Entry 6JXH (X-ray diffraction, 2.50 A resolution); this record covers chains A and B.

# Chain A
Protein: Potassium-transporting ATPase alpha chain 1
Organism: Sus scrofa
Notes: EC 7.2.2.19
UniProtKB: P19156 (ATP4A_PIG); residues 48-1033 here correspond to UniProt positions 49-1034 (UniProt number = residue number + 1)
Amino-acid sequence (987 residues; row label = number of the first residue in the row):
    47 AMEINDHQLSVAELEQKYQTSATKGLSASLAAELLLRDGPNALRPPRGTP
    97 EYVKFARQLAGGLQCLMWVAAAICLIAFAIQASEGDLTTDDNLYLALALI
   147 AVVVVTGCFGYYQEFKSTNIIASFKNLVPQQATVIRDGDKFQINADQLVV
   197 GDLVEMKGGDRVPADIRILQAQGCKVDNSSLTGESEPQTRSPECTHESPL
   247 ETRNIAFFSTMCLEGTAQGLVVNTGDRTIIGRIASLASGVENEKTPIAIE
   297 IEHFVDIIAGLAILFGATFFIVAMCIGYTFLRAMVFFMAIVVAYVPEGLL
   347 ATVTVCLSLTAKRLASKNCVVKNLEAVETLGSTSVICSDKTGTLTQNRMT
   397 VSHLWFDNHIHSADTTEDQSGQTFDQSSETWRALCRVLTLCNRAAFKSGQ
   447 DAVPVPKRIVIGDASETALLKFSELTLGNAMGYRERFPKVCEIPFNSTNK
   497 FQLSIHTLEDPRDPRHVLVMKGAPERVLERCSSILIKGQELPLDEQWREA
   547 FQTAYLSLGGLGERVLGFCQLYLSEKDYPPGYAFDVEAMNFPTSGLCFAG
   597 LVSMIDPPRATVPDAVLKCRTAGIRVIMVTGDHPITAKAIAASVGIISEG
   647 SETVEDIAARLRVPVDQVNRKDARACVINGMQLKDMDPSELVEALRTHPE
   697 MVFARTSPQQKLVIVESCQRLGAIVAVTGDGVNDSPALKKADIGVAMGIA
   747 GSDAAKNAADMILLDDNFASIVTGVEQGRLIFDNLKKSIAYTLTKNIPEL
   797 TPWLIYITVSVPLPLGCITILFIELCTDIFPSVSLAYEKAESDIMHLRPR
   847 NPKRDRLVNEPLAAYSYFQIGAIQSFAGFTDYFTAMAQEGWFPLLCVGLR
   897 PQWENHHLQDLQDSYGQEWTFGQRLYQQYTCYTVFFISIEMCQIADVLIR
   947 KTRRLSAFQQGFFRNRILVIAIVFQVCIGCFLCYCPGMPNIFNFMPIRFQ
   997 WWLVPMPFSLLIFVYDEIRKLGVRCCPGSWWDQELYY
Differences from the reference sequence: expression tag (47); engineered mutation Cys220 (Arg221 in P19156), Cys593 (Ser594 in P19156), Trp799 (Tyr800 in P19156), Ser1005 (Gly1006 in P19156)
Swiss-Prot annotation at these positions:
  - active site: Asp385 (4-aspartylphosphate intermediate)
  - binding site (K(+)): Val338, Ala339, Val341, Glu343, Glu795, Glu820
  - binding site (Mg(2+)): Asp385, Thr387, Asp726, Asp730
  - modified residue (Phosphoserine): Ser461, Ser599, Ser838, Ser952
Bound ions: K+ site 1: Glu289, Lys735, Lys736, Ala737; K+ site 2: Val338, Ala339, Val341, Glu343, Glu795, Glu820; tetrafluoromagnesate(2-) Mg near Asp385 (its only coordinating residue here); Mg2+: Asp385, Thr387, Asp726; K+ site 3: Val456, Gly458, Thr463; K+ site 4 near Leu504 (its only coordinating residue here); K+ site 5: Leu734, Lys735, Ala737, Asp756
Small-molecule neighbours:
  - O-dodecanyl octaethylene glycol (CE1): Met937, Ile940, Ala941, Leu944, Tyr980, Pro992, Ile993, Arg994, Phe995, Trp998, Met1002, Ser1005, Leu1006, Phe1009
  - tetrafluoromagnesate(2-) (MF4): Thr228, Gly229, Glu230, Asp385, Lys386, Thr387, Val625, Thr626, Gly627, Asp628, Lys707, Asp726, Asn729, Asp730
What the authors report for this chain:
  - K+ coordination: Val338, Ala339, Val341, Glu343, Glu795, Glu820
  - mutagenesis - Y799W: increased catalytic activity on in the absence of K+
  - contacts within the chain: Val341-Glu343, Lys791-Glu820 (salt bridge), Thr788-Lys791 (backbone contact), Asn792-Glu795 (hydrogen bond), Asn792-Glu820 (hydrogen bond), Asn792-Tyr863 (water-mediated contact), Glu795-Glu820, Trp799-Leu811 (hydrogen bond), Asp824-Glu936, Asp942-Arg946 (salt bridge)
  - mutagenesis - Y799W/L811G: decreased catalytic activity on K+
  - mutagenesis - Y799W/I803S, Y799W/I803S/L809S, Y799W/I803S/C813S, Y799W/I803S/I816S: increased catalytic activity on K+
  - mutagenesis - E343D: abolished catalytic activity (citing earlier work)
  - mutagenesis - E343Q, E795D: decreased binding to K+ (citing earlier work)
  - mutagenesis - E795Q: unchanged binding to K+ (citing earlier work)
  - mutagenesis - E795D: decreased catalytic activity (citing earlier work)
  - mutagenesis - D824N: increased catalytic activity (citing earlier work)

# Chain B
Protein: Potassium-transporting ATPase subunit beta
Organism: Sus scrofa
UniProtKB: P18434 (ATP4B_PIG); residues 2-290 here = UniProt positions 2-290
Amino-acid sequence (289 residues; row label = number of the first residue in the row):
     2 AALQEKKSCSQRMEEFQRYCWNPDTGQMLGRTLSRWVWISLYYVAFYVVM
    52 SGIFALCIYVLMRTIDPYTPDYQDQLKSPGVTLRPDVYGEKGLDISYNVS
   102 DSTTWAGLAHTLHRFLAGYSPAAQEGSINCTSEKYFFQESFLAPNHTKFS
   152 CKFTADMLQNCSGRPDPTFGFAEGKPCFIIKMNRIVKFLPGNSTAPRVDC
   202 AFLDQPRDGPPLQVEYFPANGTYSLHYFPYYGKKAQPHYSNPLVAAKLLN
   252 VPRNRDVVIVCKILAEHVSFDNPHDPYEGKVEFKLKIQK
Unresolved in the structure: 2-28
Disulfides: Cys131-Cys152, Cys162-Cys178, Cys201-Cys262
Covalently attached groups: N-acetylglucosamine (NAG) linked to Asn99, Asn146, Asn161, Asn193

# Chain A / chain B interface
Pairs across the interface (90):
  Gly131(A) with Lys92(B), hydrogen bond (backbone-side chain)
  Leu133(A) with Lys92(B)
  Ala860(A) with Tyr44(B)
  Tyr861(A) with Tyr44(B)
  Phe864(A) with Tyr44(B); Tyr48(B), hydrogen bond (backbone-side chain)
  Gln865(A) with Tyr43(B); Tyr44(B), hydrogen bond; Phe47(B)
  Ala868(A) with Tyr48(B)
  Ile869(A) with Phe47(B), hydrophobic
  Phe872(A) with Met51(B), hydrophobic; Ser52(B); Phe55(B), hydrophobic
  Thr876(A) with Phe55(B); Cys58(B)
  Phe879(A) with Ile59(B), hydrophobic; Leu62(B)
  Thr880(A) with Leu62(B)
  Ala883(A) with Ile66(B)
  Gln884(A) with Asp72(B); Tyr73(B), hydrogen bond (backbone-backbone)
  Glu885(A) with Tyr73(B); Gln74(B); Asp75(B), hydrogen bond (side chain-backbone)
  Phe888(A) with Met63(B), hydrophobic; Ile66(B), hydrophobic
  Pro889(A) with Met63(B)
  His903(A) with Tyr89(B), hydrogen bond (backbone-side chain)
  Gln905(A) with Thr83(B); Asn184(B), hydrogen bond (backbone-side chain); Tyr278(B)
  Asp906(A) with Thr83(B); Arg85(B), salt bridge; Lys182(B), salt bridge; Asn184(B)
  Gln908(A) with Arg185(B), hydrogen bond; Lys234(B)
  Asp909(A) with Lys234(B)
  Tyr911(A) with Ile66(B); Asp67(B), hydrogen bond (side chain-backbone); Pro68(B); Tyr69(B); Thr70(B); Pro71(B); Tyr231(B); Gly233(B); Lys234(B), hydrogen bond (backbone-backbone)
  Gly912(A) with Arg185(B), hydrogen bond (backbone-side chain)
  Gln913(A) with Pro71(B); Gln74(B), hydrogen bond; Leu77(B); Arg185(B); Ile186(B); Val187(B), hydrogen bond (side chain-backbone)
  Glu914(A) with Leu77(B); Lys182(B), salt bridge; Met183(B); Asn184(B), hydrogen bond (backbone-side chain); Arg185(B), hydrogen bond (backbone-backbone); Asn242(B), hydrogen bond
  Trp915(A) with Gln76(B); Leu77(B); Asn184(B)
  Thr916(A) with Gly81(B); Asn184(B); Asp276(B), hydrogen bond
  Gln919(A) with Gln76(B), hydrogen bond (side chain-backbone); Leu77(B); Ser79(B), hydrogen bond (side chain-backbone); Asp276(B)
  Tyr922(A) with Gln76(B); His275(B)
  Gln923(A) with Gln76(B)
  Thr926(A) with Gln76(B)
  Asn986(A) with His275(B)
  Met991(A) with Gln76(B)
  Arg994(A) with Tyr73(B); Asp75(B), salt bridge
  Gln996(A) with Tyr73(B)
  Leu1007(A) with Met51(B), hydrophobic
  Tyr1011(A) with Tyr43(B), hydrogen bond; Phe47(B)
  Trp1026(A) with Arg36(B); Ile40(B), hydrophobic
  Trp1027(A) with Tyr43(B)
  Gln1029(A) with Arg36(B), hydrogen bond
  Glu1030(A) with Arg32(B), salt bridge; Ile40(B)
  Leu1031(A) with Tyr43(B)
Interface residues without a listed pair, chain A (51 interface residues in all): Glu130, Asp132, Phe875, His902, Ser910, Gly918, Trp997, Phe1004
Interface residues without a listed pair, chain B (47 interface residues in all): Trp39, Glu91

# Summary
Chain A and chain B form an interface of 51 and 47 residues respectively, with 21 hydrogen bonds and 5 salt
bridges. Polar contacts include Asp906(A)-Arg85(B), Asp906(A)-Lys182(B) and Glu914(A)-Lys182(B). The paper
reports that Y799W/I803S, Y799W/I803S/L809S and Y799W/I803S/C813S of chain A, among others, increase catalytic
activity on K+; K+ coordination by Val338(A), Ala339(A) and Val341(A) among others; 11 substitutions were
tested in all.
Here chain A is Potassium-transporting ATPase alpha chain 1 and chain B is Potassium-transporting ATPase
subunit beta, both from Sus scrofa. Entry 6JXH (K+-bound E2-MgF state of the gastric proton pump (Tyr799Trp))
was determined by X-ray diffraction, deposited together with 6JXI, 6JXJ and 6JXK.
